PDB entry 8V5G | X-ray diffraction, 2.50 A resolution | chains A and B of the 3 polymer chains in the assembly

[Chain A (and B)]
Name: Acetyl-coenzyme A synthetase
Organism: Cryptococcus neoformans var. grubii
Notes: chain B of this document is another copy of the same molecule, construct and numbering; everything in this record applies to it too
UniProt: J9VFT1 (J9VFT1_CRYNH); numbering as in UniProt (aligned over 2-680)
Chain sequence (694 residues; row label = number of the first residue in the row; numbers below 1 keep their minus sign (Met-13 is residue -13)):
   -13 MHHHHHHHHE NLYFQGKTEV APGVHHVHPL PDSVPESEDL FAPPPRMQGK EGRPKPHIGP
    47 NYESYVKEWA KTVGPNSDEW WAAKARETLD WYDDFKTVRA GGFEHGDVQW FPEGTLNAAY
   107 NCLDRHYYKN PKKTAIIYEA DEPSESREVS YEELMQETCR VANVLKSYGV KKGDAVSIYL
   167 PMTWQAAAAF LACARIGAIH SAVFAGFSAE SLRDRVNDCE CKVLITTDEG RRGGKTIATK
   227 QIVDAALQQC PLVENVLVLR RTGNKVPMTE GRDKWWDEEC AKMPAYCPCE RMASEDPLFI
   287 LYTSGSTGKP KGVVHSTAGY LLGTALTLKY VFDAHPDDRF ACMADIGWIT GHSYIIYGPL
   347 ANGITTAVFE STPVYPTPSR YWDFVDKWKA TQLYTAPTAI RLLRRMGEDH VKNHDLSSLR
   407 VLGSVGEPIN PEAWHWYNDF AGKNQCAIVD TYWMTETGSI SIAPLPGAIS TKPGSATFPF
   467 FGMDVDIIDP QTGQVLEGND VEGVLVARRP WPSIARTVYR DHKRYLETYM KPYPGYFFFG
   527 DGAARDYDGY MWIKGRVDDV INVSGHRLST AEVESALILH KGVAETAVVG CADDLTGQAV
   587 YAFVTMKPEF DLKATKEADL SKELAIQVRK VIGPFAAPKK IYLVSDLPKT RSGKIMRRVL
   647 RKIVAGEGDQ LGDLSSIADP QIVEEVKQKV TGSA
Not modelled in the structure: -13 to 10, 635-636, 655-663, 677-680 (chain B: -13 to 10, 291-294, 398-399, 629-632, 655-680)
Construct notes: initiating methionine (-13); expression tag (-12 to 1)

[How chain A and chain B interact]
Residue-residue contacts (37; chain A residue first):
  Asp79(A) with Arg277(B), salt bridge
  Lys82(A) with Asp76(B), salt bridge
  Thr83(A) with Tyr114(B)
  Ala86(A) with Tyr113(B), hydrophobic; Tyr114(B), hydrophobic
  Gly87(A) with Tyr113(B), hydrogen bond (backbone-side chain)
  His91(A) with Glu138(B), salt bridge; Gln142(B), hydrogen bond; Ala271(B)
  Gly92(A) with Ala271(B), hydrogen bond (backbone-backbone)
  Asp93(A) with Tyr113(B); Gln142(B), hydrogen bond; Ala271(B)
  Gln95(A) with Tyr113(B); Tyr114(B), hydrogen bond; Met141(B); Tyr272(B)
  Pro98(A) with Tyr114(B); Tyr272(B)
  Glu99(A) with Tyr106(B), hydrogen bond; Tyr114(B); Arg277(B), hydrogen bond (backbone-side chain)
  Thr101(A) with Arg277(B)
  Ala279(A) with Pro274(B), hydrophobic
  Glu281(A) with Tyr272(B)
  Asp282(A) with Pro274(B)
  Thr503(A) with Pro270(B)
  Arg506(A) with Ser153(B); Lys268(B); Met269(B)
  Asp507(A) with Lys268(B), hydrogen bond (backbone-backbone)
  His508(A) with Ala267(B); Lys268(B), hydrogen bond (backbone-backbone); Met269(B); Pro270(B); Ala271(B)
  Lys509(A) with Ala267(B), hydrogen bond (backbone-backbone)
Also at the interface, not in a pair above, chain A (21 interface residues in all): Val504
Also at the interface, not in a pair above, chain B (19 interface residues in all): Tyr78, Asp79, Arg146

[Overview]
21 residues of chain A face 19 of chain B across their interface; the contacts include 10 hydrogen bonds and 3
salt bridges. Polar contacts include Asp79(A)-Arg277(B), Lys82(A)-Asp76(B) and His91(A)-Glu138(B).
Chain A and chain B are both Acetyl-coenzyme A synthetase (Cryptococcus neoformans var. grubii); the
structure, Crystal Structure of Acetyl-CoA synthetase from Cryptococcus neoformans H99 in complex with an
ethylsulfamide AMP inhibitor, was determined by X-ray diffraction, deposited together with 5IFI.
